Entry 5N61 (electron microscopy, 3.40 A resolution); this record covers chains R and T of the 21 polymer chains in the assembly.

Chain R:
Name: RNA polymerase I-specific transcription initiation factor RRN11
Source organism: Saccharomyces cerevisiae
UniProtKB: Q04712 (RRN11_YEAST); residue numbers follow UniProt; this construct covers 1-507
Amino-acid sequence (507 residues; row label = number of the first residue in the row):
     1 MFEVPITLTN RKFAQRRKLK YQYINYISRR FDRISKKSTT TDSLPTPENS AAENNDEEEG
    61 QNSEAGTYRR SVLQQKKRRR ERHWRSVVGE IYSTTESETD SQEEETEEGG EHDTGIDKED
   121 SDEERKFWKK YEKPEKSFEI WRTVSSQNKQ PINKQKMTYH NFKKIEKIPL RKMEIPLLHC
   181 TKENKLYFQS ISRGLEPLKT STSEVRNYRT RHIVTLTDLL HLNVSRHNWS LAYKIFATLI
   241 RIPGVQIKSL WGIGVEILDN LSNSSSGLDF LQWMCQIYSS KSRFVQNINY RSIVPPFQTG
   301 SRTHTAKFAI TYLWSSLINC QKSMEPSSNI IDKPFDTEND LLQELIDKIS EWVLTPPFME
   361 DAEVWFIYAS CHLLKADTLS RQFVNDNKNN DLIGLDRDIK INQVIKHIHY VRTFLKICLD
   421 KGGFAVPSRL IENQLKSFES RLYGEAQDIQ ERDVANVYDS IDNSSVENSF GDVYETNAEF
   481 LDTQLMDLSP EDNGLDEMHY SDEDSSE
Not modelled in the structure: 37-73, 88-136, 283-290, 325-344, 378-400, 441-507

Chain T:
Molecule: template DNA
Sequence (47 nucleotides; numbered 2 to 50; 2 numbers in that range are skipped by the numbering (no residue carries them; nothing is unmodelled there); the number before each row is that of its first residue):
     2 TTGTCTTCAA CTGCTTTCGC G
    25 NNNNNATGCA TGCATGCATG CATGCA
Not modelled in the structure: 25-29, 50
Modified / non-standard residues: DN (unknown 2'-deoxynucleotide) at position 25, DN (unknown 2'-deoxynucleotide) at position 26, DN (unknown 2'-deoxynucleotide) at position 27, DN (unknown 2'-deoxynucleotide) at position 28, DN (unknown 2'-deoxynucleotide) at position 29

Interface between chain R and chain T:
Contacting residue pairs (11; chain R residue first):
  Lys18(R) with DG44(T), phosphate contact
  Gln74(R) with DG44(T), phosphate contact
  Gln75(R) with DA42(T), hydrogen bond to the phosphate; DT43(T), hydrogen bond to the phosphate; DG44(T), phosphate contact
  Arg78(R) with DT43(T), hydrogen bond to the phosphate; DG44(T), salt bridge to the phosphate
  Arg79(R) with DA42(T), sugar contact
  Arg291(R) with DC41(T), hydrogen bond to the phosphate; DA42(T), salt bridge to the phosphate
  Ser292(R) with DA42(T), hydrogen bond to the phosphate
Other interface residues (no listed pair), chain R (9 interface residues in all): Lys281, Ile293
Other interface residues (no listed pair), chain T (5 interface residues in all): DG40

In short:
The interface between chain R and chain T involves 9 residues on one side and 5 on the other; the contacts
include 5 hydrogen bonds and 2 salt bridges. Polar pairs include Gln75(R)-DA42(T), Gln75(R)-DT43(T) and
Arg78(R)-DT43(T).
Chain R is RNA polymerase I-specific transcription initiation factor RRN11 (Saccharomyces cerevisiae) and
chain T is template DNA; the structure, RNA polymerase I initially transcribing complex, was determined by
electron microscopy together with 5O7X, 5N5Y, 5N5Z and 5N60 from the same study.
